PDB entry 6V22 | electron microscopy, 3.20 A resolution | chains A and B of the 8 polymer chains in the assembly

== Chain A (and B) ==
Protein: Calcium-activated potassium channel subunit alpha-1
From: Homo sapiens
Notes: chain B of this document is another copy of the same molecule, construct and numbering; everything in this record applies to it too
UniProt: Q12791 (KCMA1_HUMAN), isoform Q12791-5; residues 1-1056 here correspond to UniProt positions 66-1121 (UniProt number = residue number + 65)
Amino-acid sequence (1065 residues; numbered 1 to 1065; the number before each row is that of its first residue):
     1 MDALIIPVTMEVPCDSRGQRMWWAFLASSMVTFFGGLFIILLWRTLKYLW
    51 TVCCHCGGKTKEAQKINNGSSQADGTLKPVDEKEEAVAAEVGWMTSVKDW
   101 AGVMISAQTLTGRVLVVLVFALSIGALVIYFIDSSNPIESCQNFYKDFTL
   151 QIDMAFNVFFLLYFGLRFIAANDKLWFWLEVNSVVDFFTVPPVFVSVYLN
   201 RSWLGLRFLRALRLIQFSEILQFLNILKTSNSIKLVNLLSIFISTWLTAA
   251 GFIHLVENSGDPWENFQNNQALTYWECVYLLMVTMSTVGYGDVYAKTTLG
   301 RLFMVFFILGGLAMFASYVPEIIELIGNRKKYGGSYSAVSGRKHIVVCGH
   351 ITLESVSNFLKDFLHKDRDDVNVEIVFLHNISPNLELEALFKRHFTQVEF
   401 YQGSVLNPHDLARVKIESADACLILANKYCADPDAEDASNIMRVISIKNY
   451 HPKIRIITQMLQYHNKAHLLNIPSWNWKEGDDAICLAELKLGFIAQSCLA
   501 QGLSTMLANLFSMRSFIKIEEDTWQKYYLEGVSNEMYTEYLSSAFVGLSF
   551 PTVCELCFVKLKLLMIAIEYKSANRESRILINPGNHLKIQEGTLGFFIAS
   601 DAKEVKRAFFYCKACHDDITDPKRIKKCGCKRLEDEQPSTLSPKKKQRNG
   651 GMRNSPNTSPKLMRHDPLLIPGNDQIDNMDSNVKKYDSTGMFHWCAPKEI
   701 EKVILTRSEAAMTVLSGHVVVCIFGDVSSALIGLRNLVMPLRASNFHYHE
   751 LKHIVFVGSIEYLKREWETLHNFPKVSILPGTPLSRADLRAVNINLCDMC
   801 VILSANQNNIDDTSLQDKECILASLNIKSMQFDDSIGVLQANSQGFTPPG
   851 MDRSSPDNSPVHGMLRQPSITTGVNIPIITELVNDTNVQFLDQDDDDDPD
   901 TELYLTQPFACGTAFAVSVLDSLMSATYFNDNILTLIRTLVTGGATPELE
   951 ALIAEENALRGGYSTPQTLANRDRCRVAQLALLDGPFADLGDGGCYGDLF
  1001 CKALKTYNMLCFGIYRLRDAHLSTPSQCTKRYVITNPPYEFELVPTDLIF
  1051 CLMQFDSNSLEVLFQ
Unresolved in the structure: 1-15, 55-90, 570-576, 616-680, 834-870, 1057-1065
Differences from the reference sequence: expression tag (1057-1065)
Ion coordination: K+ site 1: Thr287, Val288 (shared with Thr287(B), Val288(B) of chain B; 2 residues of chain C; 2 residues of chain D); K+ site 2: Thr287 (shared with Thr287(B) of chain B; 1 residue of chain C; 1 residue of chain D); K+ site 3: Val288, Gly289 (shared with Val288(B), Gly289(B) of chain B; 2 residues of chain C; 2 residues of chain D); K+ site 4: Gly289, Tyr290 (shared with Gly289(B), Tyr290(B) of chain B; 2 residues of chain C; 2 residues of chain D); Ca2+ site 1: Asp367, Arg514, Ser533, Glu535, Ser600; Mg2+ near Glu399 (its only coordinating residue here); Ca2+ site 2: Asn449 (shared with Gln889(B), Asp892(B), Asp895(B), Asp897(B) of chain B); Ca2+ site 3: Gln889, Asp892, Asp895, Asp897 (shared with 1 residue of chain D)
Reported in the primary citation:
  - conformationally variable residues (domain motion, helix shift): Gly310, Gly334

== Interface between chain A and chain B ==
Pairs across the interface (76):
  Val91(A) with Ser340(B); Gly341(B)
  Asp99(A) with Arg342(B), salt bridge
  Gly102(A) with Phe395(B); Thr396(B)
  Val103(A) with Thr396(B)
  Ser106(A) with Phe395(B)
  Gln108(A) with Phe395(B); Thr396(B); Gln397(B)
  Glu219(A) with Lys392(B)
  Gln222(A) with Ala389(B); Lys392(B), hydrogen bond
  Phe223(A) with Lys392(B)
  Asn225(A) with Arg393(B), hydrogen bond
  Lys228(A) with Glu386(B); Arg393(B)
  Thr229(A) with Glu386(B)
  Ser230(A) with Leu385(B); Glu386(B)
  Ile233(A) with Leu385(B); Ala389(B), hydrophobic
  Lys234(A) with Leu385(B)
  Leu280(A) with Tyr290(B)
  Thr284(A) with Val288(B); Tyr290(B), hydrogen bond
  Thr287(A) with Ser286(B); Thr287(B)
  Val288(A) with Val288(B)
  Gly289(A) with Val288(B); Gly289(B)
  Tyr290(A) with Tyr290(B)
  Gly291(A) with Tyr290(B)
  Tyr294(A) with Asp292(B)
  Arg301(A) with Tyr279(B); Asp292(B), salt bridge
  Met304(A) with Tyr290(B)
  Val305(A) with Trp246(B), hydrophobic; Tyr279(B), hydrophobic; Met282(B), hydrophobic
  Ile308(A) with Met282(B); Ser286(B)
  Leu309(A) with Met282(B), hydrophobic; Phe315(B), hydrophobic; Val319(B), hydrophobic; Ile323(B)
  Leu312(A) with Ser286(B)
  Ala313(A) with Ile323(B), hydrophobic
  Asn407(A) with Pro899(B)
  Pro408(A) with Pro899(B)
  His409(A) with Asp898(B), salt bridge; Pro899(B); Asp900(B)
  Ala438(A) with Lys818(B)
  Ser439(A) with Leu815(B)
  Ile441(A) with Leu822(B), hydrophobic
  Met442(A) with Lys818(B)
  Ile445(A) with Ile821(B), hydrophobic; Phe890(B), hydrophobic
  Ser446(A) with Phe890(B)
  Asn449(A) with Gln889(B), hydrogen bond (side chain-backbone); Phe890(B); Asp892(B); Asp897(B), hydrogen bond
  His468(A) with Leu784(B)
  Asn471(A) with Arg786(B); Leu825(B); Asn826(B); Ser829(B)
  Pro473(A) with Leu825(B); Ser829(B); Gln893(B)
  Ala954(A) with Arg786(B)
  Glu955(A) with Arg786(B), salt bridge; Ala787(B), hydrogen bond (backbone-backbone); Arg790(B), salt bridge
Other interface residues (no listed pair), chain A (55 interface residues in all): Asn172, Leu227, Val293, Ala295, Leu406, Ala435, Lys448, Ile472, Ser474, Glu956
Other interface residues (no listed pair), chain B (48 interface residues in all): Phe242, Val283, His394, Glu399, Ser814, Asp817

== In short ==
55 residues of chain A face 48 of chain B across their interface, with 6 hydrogen bonds and 5 salt bridges.
Polar pairs include Asp99(A)-Arg342(B), Arg301(A)-Asp292(B) and His409(A)-Asp898(B). Thr287(A) and Val288(A)
coordinate K+ site 1. Val288(A) and Gly289(A) form the K+ site 3. From the paper: conformational variability
at Gly310(A) and Gly334(A).
Both chains are Calcium-activated potassium channel subunit alpha-1 (Homo sapiens). Entry 6V22 (Cryo-EM
structure of Ca2+-bound hsSlo1-beta4 channel complex) was determined by electron microscopy (same publication
as 6V35, 6V38 and 6V3G).
